Entry 3IV5 (X-ray diffraction, 2.90 A resolution); this record covers chains A and B of the 4 polymer chains in the assembly.

== Chain A (and B) ==
Molecule: DNA-binding protein fis
Organism: Escherichia coli
Notes: chain B of this document is another copy of the same molecule, construct and numbering; everything in this record applies to it too
Reference sequence: P0A6R3 (FIS_ECOLI); numbering as in UniProt (aligned over 1-98)
Amino-acid sequence (98 residues; row label = number of the first residue in the row):
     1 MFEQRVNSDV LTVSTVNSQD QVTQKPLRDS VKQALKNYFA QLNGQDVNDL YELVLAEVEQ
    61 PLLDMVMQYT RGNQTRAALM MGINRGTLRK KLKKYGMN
Disordered / not traced: 1-7 (chain B: fully traced)
UniProt features mapped onto this chain:
  - DNA-binding region: Q74 to K93 (H-T-H motif)
  - region: N17 to G44 (Required for the stimulation of HIN-mediated recombination)

== Interface between chain A and chain B ==
Residue-residue contacts - 92 pairs, chain A then chain B:
  V10(A) with N37(B); Y38(B); Q41(B); L53(B), hydrophobic
  L11(A) with A34(B); L53(B); V54(B), hydrophobic; E57(B)
  T12(A) with A34(B); N37(B)
  V13(A) with S30(B); Q33(B); A34(B), hydrophobic
  S14(A) with Q33(B)
  P26(A) with E57(B)
  L27(A) with S30(B); V31(B); E57(B), hydrogen bond (backbone-side chain)
  R28(A) with E57(B), salt bridge; P61(B)
  S30(A) with V13(B); L27(B); S30(B)
  V31(A) with L27(B); V58(B), hydrophobic; P61(B), hydrophobic
  K32(A) with D64(B), salt bridge; M65(B); Q68(B)
  Q33(A) with S14(B), hydrogen bond
  A34(A) with L11(B), hydrophobic; T12(B)
  L35(A) with L62(B), hydrophobic
  K36(A) with M65(B)
  N37(A) with T12(B)
  Y38(A) with V10(B), hydrophobic; L11(B), hydrophobic
  F39(A) with M65(B), hydrophobic; Y69(B), hydrophobic; M80(B), hydrophobic
  L42(A) with Y69(B)
  V47(A) with M80(B), hydrophobic
  N48(A) with L79(B); M80(B); M81(B); G82(B), hydrogen bond (backbone-backbone)
  D49(A) with M81(B); G82(B)
  L50(A) with L62(B), hydrophobic; V66(B), hydrophobic; M80(B), hydrogen bond (backbone-backbone); M81(B), hydrogen bond (backbone-backbone)
  Y51(A) with L55(B); E59(B), hydrogen bond; M81(B), hydrogen bond (backbone-backbone); I83(B), hydrophobic; K91(B)
  L53(A) with L11(B), hydrophobic
  V54(A) with L11(B), hydrophobic; V58(B), hydrophobic
  L55(A) with Y51(B); L55(B), hydrophobic
  E57(A) with N7(B); S8(B); R28(B), salt bridge
  V58(A) with V54(B), hydrophobic; V58(B), hydrophobic
  E59(A) with Y51(B), hydrogen bond
  Q60(A) with R28(B), hydrogen bond
  P61(A) with R28(B); V31(B), hydrophobic; L35(B)
  L62(A) with L35(B), hydrophobic
  D64(A) with K32(B), salt bridge
  M65(A) with K32(B); F39(B)
  V66(A) with L50(B), hydrophobic
  L79(A) with V47(B); N48(B)
  M80(A) with F39(B), hydrophobic; L42(B), hydrophobic; V47(B); N48(B); D49(B), hydrogen bond (backbone-backbone); L50(B), hydrogen bond (backbone-backbone)
  M81(A) with N48(B); D49(B); L50(B), hydrogen bond (backbone-backbone); Y51(B), hydrogen bond (backbone-backbone)
  G82(A) with N48(B), hydrogen bond (backbone-backbone)
  I83(A) with Y51(B), hydrophobic
  K91(A) with Y51(B)
Other interface residues (no listed pair), chain A (49 interface residues in all): V16, Q24, Q41, G44, Q45, E52, Y69
Other interface residues (no listed pair), chain B (49 interface residues in all): R5, V16, Q24, P26, E52

== In short ==
Chain A and chain B each contribute 49 residues to their interface; the contacts include 14 hydrogen bonds and
4 salt bridges. Polar pairs include R28(A)-E57(B), K32(A)-D64(B) and L27(A)-E57(B).
Both chains are DNA-binding protein fis (Escherichia coli). Entry 3IV5 (Crystal structure of Fis bound to 27
bp optimal binding sequence F1) was determined by X-ray diffraction (same publication as 3JR9, 3JRA, 3JRB,
3JRC, 3JRD, 3JRE and 4 further entries).
